Entry 3M4O (X-ray diffraction, 3.57 A resolution); this record covers chains A and N of the 13 polymer chains in the assembly.

Chain A:
Molecule: DNA-directed RNA polymerase II subunit RPB1
Organism: Saccharomyces cerevisiae
Notes: EC 2.7.7.6
Reference sequence: P04050 (RPB1_YEAST); residues 1-1733 here = UniProt positions 1-1733
Sequence (1733 residues; numbered 1 to 1733; the number before each row is that of its first residue):
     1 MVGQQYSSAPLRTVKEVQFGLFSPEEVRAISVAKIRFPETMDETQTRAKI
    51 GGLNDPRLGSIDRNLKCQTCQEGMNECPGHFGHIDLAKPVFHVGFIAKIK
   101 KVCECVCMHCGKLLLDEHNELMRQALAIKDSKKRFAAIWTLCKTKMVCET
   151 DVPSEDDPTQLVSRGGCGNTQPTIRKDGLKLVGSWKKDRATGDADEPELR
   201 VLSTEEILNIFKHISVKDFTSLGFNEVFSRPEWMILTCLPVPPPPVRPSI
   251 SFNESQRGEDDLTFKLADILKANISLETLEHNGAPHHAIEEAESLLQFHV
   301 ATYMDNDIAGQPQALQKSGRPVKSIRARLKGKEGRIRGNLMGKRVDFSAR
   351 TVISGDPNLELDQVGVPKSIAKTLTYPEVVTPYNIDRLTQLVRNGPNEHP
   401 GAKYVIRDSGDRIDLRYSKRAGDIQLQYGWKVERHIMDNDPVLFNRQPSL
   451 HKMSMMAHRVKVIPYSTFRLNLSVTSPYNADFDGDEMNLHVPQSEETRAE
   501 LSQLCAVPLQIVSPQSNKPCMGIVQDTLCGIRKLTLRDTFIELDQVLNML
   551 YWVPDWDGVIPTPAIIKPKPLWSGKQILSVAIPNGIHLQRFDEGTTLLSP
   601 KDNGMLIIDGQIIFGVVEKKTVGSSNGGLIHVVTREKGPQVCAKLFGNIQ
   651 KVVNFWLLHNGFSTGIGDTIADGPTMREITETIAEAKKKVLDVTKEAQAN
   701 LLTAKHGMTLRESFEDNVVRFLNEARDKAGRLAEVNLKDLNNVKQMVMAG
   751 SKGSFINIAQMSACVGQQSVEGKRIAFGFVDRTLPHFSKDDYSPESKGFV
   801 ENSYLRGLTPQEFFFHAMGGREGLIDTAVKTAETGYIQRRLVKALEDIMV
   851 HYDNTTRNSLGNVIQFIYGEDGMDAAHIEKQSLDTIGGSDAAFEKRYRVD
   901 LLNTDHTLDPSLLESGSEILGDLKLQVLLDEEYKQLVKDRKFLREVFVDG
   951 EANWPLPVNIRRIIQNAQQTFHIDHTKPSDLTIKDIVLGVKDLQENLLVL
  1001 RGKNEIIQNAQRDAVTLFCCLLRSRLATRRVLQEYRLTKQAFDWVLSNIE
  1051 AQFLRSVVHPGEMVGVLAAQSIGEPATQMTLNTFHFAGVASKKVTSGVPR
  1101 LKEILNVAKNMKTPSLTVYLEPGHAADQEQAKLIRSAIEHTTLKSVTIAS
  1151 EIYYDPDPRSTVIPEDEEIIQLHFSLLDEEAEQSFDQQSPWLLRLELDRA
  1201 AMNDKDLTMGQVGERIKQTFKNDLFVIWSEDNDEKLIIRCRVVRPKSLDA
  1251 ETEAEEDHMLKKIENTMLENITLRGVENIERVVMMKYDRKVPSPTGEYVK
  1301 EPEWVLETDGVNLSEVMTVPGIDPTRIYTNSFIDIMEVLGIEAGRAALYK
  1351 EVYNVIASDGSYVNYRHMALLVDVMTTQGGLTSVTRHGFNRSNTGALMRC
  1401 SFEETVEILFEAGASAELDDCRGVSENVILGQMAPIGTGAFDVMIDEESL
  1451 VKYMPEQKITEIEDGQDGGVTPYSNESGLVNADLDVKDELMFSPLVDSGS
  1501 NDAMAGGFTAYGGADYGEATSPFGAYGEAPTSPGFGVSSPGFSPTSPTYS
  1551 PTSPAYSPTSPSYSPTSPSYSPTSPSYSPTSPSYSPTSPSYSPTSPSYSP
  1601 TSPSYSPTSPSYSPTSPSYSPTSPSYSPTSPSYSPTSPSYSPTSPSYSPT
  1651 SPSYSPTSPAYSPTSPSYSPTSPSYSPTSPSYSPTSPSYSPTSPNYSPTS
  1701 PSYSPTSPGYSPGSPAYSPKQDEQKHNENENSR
Not modelled in the structure: 1-2, 155-160, 187-198, 1082-1091, 1177-1186, 1244-1253, 1446-1733
Curated features (UniProtKB/Swiss-Prot):
  - region: Pro-248 to Asp-260 (Lid loop), Asn-306 to Lys-323 (Rudder loop), Pro-810 to Glu-822 (Bridging helix)
  - binding site (Zn(2+)): Cys-67, Cys-70, Cys-77, His-80, Cys-107, Cys-110, Cys-148, Cys-167
  - binding site (Mg(2+)): Asp-481, Asp-483, Asp-485
  - modified residue: Thr-1471 (Phosphothreonine)
  - cross-link (Glycyl lysine isopeptide (Lys-Gly)): Lys-695 (interchain with G-Cter in ubiquitin), Lys-1246 (interchain with G-Cter in ubiquitin), Lys-1350 (interchain with G-Cter in ubiquitin)
  - natural variant: Ser-1653 to Pro-1659 (deletion: In strain: A364A)
  - mutagenesis: Lys-1246 (K1246R: Impairs ubiquitination during transcription stress)
Bound ions: Zn2+ site 1: Cys-67, Cys-70, Cys-77; Zn2+ site 2 near Cys-148 (its only coordinating residue here); Mg2+: Asp-481, Asp-483, Asp-485 (shared with 1 residue of chain R)
Ligand contacts: cis-diammine(pyridine)chloroplatinum(II) (C7P): Ala-828, Val-829, Ala-832
Reported in the primary citation:
  - binding site for cis-diammine(pyridine)chloroplatinum(II): Val-829, Ala-832

Chain N:
Molecule: 14-nt DNA strand
Sequence (14 nucleotides; row label = number of the first residue in the row):
     1 GTGGTTATGGGTAG

Interface between chain A and chain N:
Residue-residue contacts - 6 pairs, chain A then chain N:
  Lys-101(A) / DG4(N)  salt bridge to the phosphate
  Glu-104(A) / DT5(N)  phosphate contact
  Trp-139(A) / DG4(N)  phosphate contact
  Trp-139(A) / DT5(N)  phosphate contact
  Asn-1110(A) / DG1(N)  sugar contact
  His-1387(A) / DT2(N)  sugar contact
Also at the interface, not in a pair above, chain A (6 interface residues in all): Lys-100

Overview:
Chain A and chain N form an interface of 6 and 4 residues respectively, with 1 salt bridge. Its one
salt-bridged contact is Lys-101(A)/DG4(N). Bound to chain A: cis-diammine(pyridine)chloroplatinum(II). UniProt
lists 8 Zn2+-binding residues, 3 Mg2+-binding residues and one mutagenesis site on chain A. From the paper: a
binding site for cis-diammine(pyridine)chloroplatinum(II) at Val-829(A) and Ala-832(A).
Chain A is DNA-directed RNA polymerase II subunit RPB1 (Saccharomyces cerevisiae) and chain N is a 14-nt DNA
strand; the structure, RNA polymerase II elongation complex B, was determined by X-ray diffraction together
with 3M3Y from the same study.
